Entry 8YTI (X-ray diffraction, 2.70 A resolution); this record covers chains D and I of the 22 polymer chains in the assembly.

Chain D:
Molecule: Histone H2B type 1-J
Source organism: Homo sapiens
Reference sequence: P06899 (H2B1J_HUMAN); residues 0-125 here correspond to UniProt positions 1-126 (UniProt number = residue number + 1)
Amino-acid sequence (126 residues; each row starts with the number of its first residue; numbering starts at 0):
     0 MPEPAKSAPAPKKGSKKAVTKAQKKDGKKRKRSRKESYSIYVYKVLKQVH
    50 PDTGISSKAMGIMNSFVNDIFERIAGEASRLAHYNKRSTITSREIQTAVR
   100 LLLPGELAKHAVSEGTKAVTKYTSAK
Disordered / not traced: 0-28
Curated features (UniProtKB/Swiss-Prot):
  - modified residue: Pro1 (N-acetylproline), Glu2 (ADP-ribosyl glutamic acid), Lys5 (N6-(2-hydroxyisobutyryl)lysine), Ser6 (ADP-ribosylserine), Lys11 (N6-(beta-hydroxybutyryl)lysine), Lys12 (N6-(2-hydroxyisobutyryl)lysine), Ser14 (Phosphoserine), Lys15 (N6-acetyllysine), Lys16 (N6-(beta-hydroxybutyryl)lysine), Lys20 (N6-(2-hydroxyisobutyryl)lysine), Lys23 (N6-(2-hydroxyisobutyryl)lysine), Lys24 (N6-(2-hydroxyisobutyryl)lysine), Lys34 (N6-(2-hydroxyisobutyryl)lysine), Glu35 (PolyADP-ribosyl glutamic acid), Ser36 (Phosphoserine), Lys43 (N6-(2-hydroxyisobutyryl)lysine), Lys46 (N6-(2-hydroxyisobutyryl)lysine), Lys57 (N6,N6-dimethyllysine), Arg79 (Dimethylated arginine), Lys85 (N6,N6,N6-trimethyllysine) and 6 more in UniProt
  - glycosylation: Ser112 (O-linked (GlcNAc) serine)
  - cross-link (Glycyl lysine isopeptide (Lys-Gly)): Lys5 (interchain with G-Cter in SUMO2), Lys20 (interchain with G-Cter in SUMO2), Lys34 (interchain with G-Cter in ubiquitin), Lys120 (interchain with G-Cter in ubiquitin)

Chain I:
Molecule: 169-nt DNA strand
Source organism: synthetic construct
Sequence (169 nucleotides; each row starts with the number of its first residue; numbers below 1 keep their minus sign (DG-82 is residue -82)):
   -82 GCTTTTTTTTTTCACAATCCCGGTGCCGAGGCCGCTCAATTGGTCGTAGA
   -32 CAGCTCTAGCACCGCTTAAACGCACGTACGGAATCCGTACGTGCGTTTAA
    18 GCGGTGCTAGAGCTGTCTACGACCAATTGAGCGGCCTCGGCACCGGGATT
    68 GTGAAAAAAAAAAGCTGCA

How chain D and chain I interact:
Contacting residue pairs (17; chain D residue first):
  Arg29(D) - DC30(I)  hydrogen bond to the phosphate
  Arg29(D) - DT31(I)  salt bridge to the phosphate
  Ser32(D) - DC30(I)  hydrogen bond to the phosphate
  Arg33(D) - DC-46(I)  sugar contact
  Arg33(D) - DA-45(I)  sugar contact
  Tyr42(D) - DA-54(I)  sugar contact
  Tyr42(D) - DG-53(I)  hydrogen bond to the phosphate
  Gly53(D) - DG-53(I)  phosphate contact
  Ile54(D) - DA-54(I)  sugar contact
  Ile54(D) - DG-53(I)  hydrogen bond to the phosphate
  Ser55(D) - DA-54(I)  phosphate contact
  Ser56(D) - DA-54(I)  hydrogen bond to the phosphate
  Arg86(D) - DG-34(I)  phosphate contact
  Arg86(D) - DA-33(I)  salt bridge to the phosphate
  Ser87(D) - DG-34(I)  hydrogen bond to the phosphate
  Thr88(D) - DA-35(I)  hydrogen bond to the phosphate
  Thr88(D) - DG-34(I)  hydrogen bond to the phosphate
Other interface residues (no listed pair), chain D (13 interface residues in all): Glu35, Lys85
Other interface residues (no listed pair), chain I (10 interface residues in all): DG-55

Overview:
Chain D and chain I form an interface of 13 and 10 residues respectively; the contacts include 8 hydrogen
bonds and 2 salt bridges. Among the polar pairs are Arg29(D)-DC30(I), Ser32(D)-DC30(I) and Tyr42(D)-DG-53(I).
Here chain D is Histone H2B type 1-J (Homo sapiens) and chain I is a 169-nt DNA strand (synthetic construct).
Entry 8YTI (Crystal Structure of Nucleosome-H1x Linker Histone Assembly (sticky-169a DNA fragment)) was
determined by X-ray diffraction.
